6OF4 - chains A and E of the 4 polymer chains in the assembly; structure by electron microscopy, 3.20 A resolution.

== Chain A ==
Name: Ribonuclease
From: Chaetomium thermophilum (strain DSM 1495 / CBS 144.50 / IMI 039719)
Reference sequence: G0SGE9 (G0SGE9_CHATD); residue numbers follow UniProt; this construct covers 1-363
Sequence (391 residues; numbered -27 to 363; the number before each row is that of its first residue; numbers below 1 keep their minus sign (Met-27 is residue -27)):
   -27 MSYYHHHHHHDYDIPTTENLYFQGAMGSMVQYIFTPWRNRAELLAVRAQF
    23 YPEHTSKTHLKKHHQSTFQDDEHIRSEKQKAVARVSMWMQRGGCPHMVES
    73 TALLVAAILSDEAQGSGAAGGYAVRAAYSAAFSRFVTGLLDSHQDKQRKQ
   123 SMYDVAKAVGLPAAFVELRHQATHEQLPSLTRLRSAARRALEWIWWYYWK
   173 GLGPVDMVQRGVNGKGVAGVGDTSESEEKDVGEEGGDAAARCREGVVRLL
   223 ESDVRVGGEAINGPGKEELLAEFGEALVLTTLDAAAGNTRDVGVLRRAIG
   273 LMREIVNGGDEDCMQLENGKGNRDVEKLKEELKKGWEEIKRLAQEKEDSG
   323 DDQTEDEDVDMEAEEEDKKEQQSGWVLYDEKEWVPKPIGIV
Unresolved in the structure: -27 to 0, 29-39, 118-121, 179-343
Construct notes: initiating methionine (-27); expression tag (-26 to 0)
What the authors report for this chain:
  - catalytic residues: His142 (proposed by the authors, not directly observed)

== Chain E ==
Name: CLP1_P domain-containing protein
From: Chaetomium thermophilum (strain DSM 1495 / CBS 144.50 / IMI 039719)
Reference sequence: G0S263 (G0S263_CHATD); residues 110-748 here = UniProt positions 110-748
Sequence (640 residues; numbered 109 to 748; the number before each row is that of its first residue):
   109 MHHSSFQPNNSNFQRKAGGRLVLSTPDVERFVILGNYGVKVHQGEVTIAG
   159 ATLTPIDDVQWVHAPHCHALPVLRTANDTVIELLPCPTAQGLRELARLNP
   209 LFGRLWNETSDTFQIIYTSADAPKRTSLRELASHPAWNKKISELLTSTRR
   259 KPSPILFICGPKSSGKSTFGRLLTNRLMTDRAGHKSRSWKPVMVLDLDPG
   309 QPEFSPPGVVSLTKLRRPNLAPPFCHPGLSFGEKGLDGGNEGMTTVRMHA
   359 IASVTPALDPAHFIACARDLFAYYRRSASQENIPLVVNTPGWIQGTGLDL
   409 LAELIAVLRPTEVLYMSEDGPEETVSALREACASSSTIPFTMLPSQPNSS
   459 GEGGGGGAASWTPATLRSMAMQSYFHLSPFSRDQQGGPGCEWNPTPLTHL
   509 CPWRVRLAGRPDERGVLGIVCYDHQYAPELVSDAINGMVMGLVRIEKKEA
   559 LRGLAVPGDTSLSFTSSTSQGGCDDELDSDSNSSSAPSFTSSSPSHLNST
   609 PLLPLIPNPTGSPLSPQYTSLVGLVLIRGVSLTASNPELHLLTPVPPSVL
   659 HSFRGDELVLVAGKFDAPTWAYVEGLYWKSNSKAAKRVDEEREDEDREES
   709 GGVEEEEEQDEVPWVEMLHGSAGRDVGSRVWRVRRDLGRS
Unresolved in the structure: 341-347, 456-467, 489-494, 569-608, 692-717, 728-748
Construct notes: initiating methionine (109)

== Chain A / chain E interface ==
Pairs across the interface - 9 pairs, chain A then chain E:
  Arg97(A) - His532(E)
  Tyr125(A) - Gln402(E)
  Tyr125(A) - Gly403(E)
  Glu139(A) - Trp400(E)
  Glu139(A) - Thr404(E)  hydrogen bond
  Ser151(A) - Asp531(E)  hydrogen bond (side chain-backbone)
  Thr153(A) - Asp531(E)
  Thr153(A) - Thr618(E)
  Arg154(A) - Leu366(E)
Other interface residues (no listed pair), chain A (9 interface residues in all): Ser123, Asp126, Ala135
Other interface residues (no listed pair), chain E (11 interface residues in all): Ala365, Glu431, Pro617

== Summary ==
9 residues of chain A and 11 residues of chain E are in contact; the contacts include 2 hydrogen bonds. Polar
contacts include Glu139(A)-Thr404(E) and Ser151(A)-Asp531(E). The paper reports the catalytic residue
His142(A).
Chain A is Ribonuclease and chain E is CLP1_P domain-containing protein, both from Chaetomium thermophilum
(strain DSM 1495 / CBS 144.50 / IMI 039719); the structure, Precursor ribosomal RNA processing complex,
apo-state, was determined by electron microscopy, deposited together with 6OF2 and 6OF3.
